3TAB - chains A and E of the 3 polymer chains in the assembly; structure by X-ray diffraction, 2.80 A resolution.

[Chain A]
Protein: DNA polymerase
From: Enterobacteria phage RB69
Notes: EC 2.7.7.7
UniProt: Q38087 (DPOL_BPR69); residue numbers follow UniProt; this construct covers 1-903
Sequence (906 residues; row label = number of the first residue in the row):
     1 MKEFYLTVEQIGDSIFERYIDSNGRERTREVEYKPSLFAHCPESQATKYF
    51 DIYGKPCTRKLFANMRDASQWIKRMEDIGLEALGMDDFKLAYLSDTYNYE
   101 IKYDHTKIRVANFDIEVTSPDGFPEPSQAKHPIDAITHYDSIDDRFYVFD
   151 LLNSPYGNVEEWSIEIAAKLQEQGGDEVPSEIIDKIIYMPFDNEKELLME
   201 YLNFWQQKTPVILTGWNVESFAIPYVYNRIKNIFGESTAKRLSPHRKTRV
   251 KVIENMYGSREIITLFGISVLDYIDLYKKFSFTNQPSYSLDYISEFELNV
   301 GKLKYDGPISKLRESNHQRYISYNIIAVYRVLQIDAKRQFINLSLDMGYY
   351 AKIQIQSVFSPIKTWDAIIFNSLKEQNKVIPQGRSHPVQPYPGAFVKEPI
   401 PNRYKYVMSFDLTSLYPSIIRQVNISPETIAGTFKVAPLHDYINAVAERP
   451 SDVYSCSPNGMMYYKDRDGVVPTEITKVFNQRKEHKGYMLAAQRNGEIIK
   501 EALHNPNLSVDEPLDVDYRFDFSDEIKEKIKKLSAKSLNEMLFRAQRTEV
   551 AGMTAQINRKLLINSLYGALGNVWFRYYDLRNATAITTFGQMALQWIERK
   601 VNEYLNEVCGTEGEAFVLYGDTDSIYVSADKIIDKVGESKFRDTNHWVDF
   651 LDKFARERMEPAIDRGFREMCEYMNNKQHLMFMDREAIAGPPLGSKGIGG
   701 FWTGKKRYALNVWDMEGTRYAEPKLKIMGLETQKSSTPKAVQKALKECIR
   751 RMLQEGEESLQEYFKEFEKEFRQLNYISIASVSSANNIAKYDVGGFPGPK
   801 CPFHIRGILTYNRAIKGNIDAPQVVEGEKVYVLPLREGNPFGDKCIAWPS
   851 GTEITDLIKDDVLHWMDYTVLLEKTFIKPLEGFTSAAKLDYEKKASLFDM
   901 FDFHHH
Unresolved in the structure: 905-906
Sequence notes: engineered mutation Ala222 (Asp in Q38087), Ala327 (Asp in Q38087); expression tag (904-906)
UniProt features mapped onto this chain:
  - region: Thr248 to Thr264 (Beta hairpin), Lys705 to Tyr708 (Binding of DNA in B-conformation), Leu897 to Phe903 (Interaction with the polymerase clamp)
  - binding site (Mg(2+)): Asp114, Glu116, Asp411, Leu412, Asp623
  - binding site (substrate): Ser414 to Tyr416, Arg482, Lys560
  - site: Asp621 (Optimization of metal coordination by the polymerase active site), Lys706 (Optimization of metal coordination by the polymerase active site), Asp714 (Essential for viral replication)

[Chain E]
Molecule: 18-nt DNA strand
Sequence (18 nucleotides; each row starts with the number of its first residue):
     1 CCXGGTATGACAGCCGCG
Modified positions: 5OC (2'-deoxy-5-hydroxycytidine 5'-(dihydrogen phosphate)) at position 3

[How chain A and chain E interact]
Pairs across the interface - 36 pairs, chain A then chain E:
  Ser360(A) with DC1(E), phosphate contact; DC2(E), hydrogen bond to the phosphate
  Pro361(A) with DC2(E), phosphate contact
  Ile362(A) with DC1(E), phosphate contact; DC2(E), hydrogen bond to the phosphate
  Pro390(A) with DG4(E), phosphate contact
  Tyr391(A) with 5OC_3(E), phosphate contact; DG4(E), sugar contact
  Pro392(A) with DG4(E), phosphate contact; DG5(E), phosphate contact
  Gly393(A) with DG4(E), hydrogen bond to the phosphate; DG5(E), hydrogen bond to the phosphate
  Ala394(A) with DG5(E), sugar contact
  Val396(A) with DT6(E), phosphate contact
  Gly568(A) with DC2(E), sugar contact; 5OC_3(E), sugar contact
  Gly571(A) with 5OC_3(E), sugar contact
  Asn572(A) with DC1(E), sugar contact; DC2(E), phosphate contact; 5OC_3(E), phosphate contact
  Trp574(A) with DC1(E), stacking on the base
  Lys705(A) with DT6(E), salt bridge to the phosphate; DA7(E), phosphate contact
  Lys706(A) with DG4(E), base contact; DG5(E), base contact; DT6(E), sugar contact
  Arg707(A) with DA7(E), phosphate contact; DT8(E), sugar contact
  Pro799(A) with DA12(E), phosphate contact
  Lys800(A) with DC11(E), phosphate contact; DA12(E), hydrogen bond to the phosphate
  Cys801(A) with DC11(E), sugar contact
  Phe803(A) with DA10(E), sugar contact
  Lys844(A) with DC11(E), salt bridge to the phosphate
  Lys874(A) with DA10(E), salt bridge to the phosphate
  Lys878(A) with DG9(E), phosphate contact
Interface residues without a listed pair, chain A (29 interface residues in all): Phe359, Gln389, Glu398, Tyr567, Gly798, Arg806

[Summary]
29 residues of chain A and 12 residues of chain E are in contact, with 5 hydrogen bonds, 3 salt bridges and 1
aromatic stacking contact. Polar contacts include Ser360(A)-DC2(E), Ile362(A)-DC2(E) and Gly393(A)-DG4(E).
UniProt lists 5 Mg2+-binding residues and 5 substrate-binding residues on chain A.
Here chain A is DNA polymerase (Enterobacteria phage RB69) and chain E is an 18-nt DNA strand. Entry 3TAB
(5-hydroxycytosine paired with dGMP in RB69 gp43) was determined by X-ray diffraction, deposited together with
3TAE, 3TAF and 3TAG.
